PDB entry 8PTP | electron microscopy, 3.00 A resolution | chains B and C of the 9 polymer chains in the assembly

[Chain B (and C)]
Molecule: Transcription termination factor Rho
From: Escherichia coli
Notes: EC 3.6.4.-; chain C of this document is another copy of the same molecule, construct and numbering; everything in this record applies to it too
UniProt: P0AG30 (RHO_ECOLI); residue numbers follow UniProt; this construct covers 1-419
Sequence (419 residues; each row starts with the number of its first residue):
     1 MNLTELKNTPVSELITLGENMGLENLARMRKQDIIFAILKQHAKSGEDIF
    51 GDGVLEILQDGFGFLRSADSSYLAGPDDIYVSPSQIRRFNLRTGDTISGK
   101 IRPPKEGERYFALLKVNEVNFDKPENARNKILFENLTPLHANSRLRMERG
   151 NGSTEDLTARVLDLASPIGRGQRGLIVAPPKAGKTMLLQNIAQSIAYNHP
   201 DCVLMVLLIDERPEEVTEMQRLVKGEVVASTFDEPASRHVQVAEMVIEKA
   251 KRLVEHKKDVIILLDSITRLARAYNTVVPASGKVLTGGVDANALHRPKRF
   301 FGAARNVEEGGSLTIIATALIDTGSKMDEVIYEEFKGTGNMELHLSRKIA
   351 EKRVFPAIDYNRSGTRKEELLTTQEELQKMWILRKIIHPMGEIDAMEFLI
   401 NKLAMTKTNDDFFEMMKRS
Unresolved in the structure: 419
Curated features (UniProtKB/Swiss-Prot):
  - region: Gly61 to Arg66 (RNA-binding 1), Asp78 to Tyr80 (RNA-binding 1), Glu108 to Tyr110 (RNA-binding 1), Val284 to Gly288 (RNA-binding 2)
  - binding site (ATP): Gly169 to Gly174, Lys181 to Met186, Arg212
  - site: Lys326 (RNA-binding 2)
  - mutagenesis: Phe62 (F62L/A: Defective for RNA-binding), Phe64 (F64L/A: Defective for RNA-binding), Lys181 (K181Q: Partial loss of ATPase, helicase and termination activity), Lys184 (K184Q: Improves ATPase and helicase activity but reduced termination activity), Cys202 (C202G/S: Does not affect the kinetics of ATP hydrolysis and inhibition by bicyclomycin), Asp265 (D265N: Loss of ATPase activity, helicase and termination activity)

[Interface between chain B and chain C]
Residue-residue contacts (55):
  Asn90(B) - Asn25(C)
  Asn90(B) - Arg28(C)  hydrogen bond (backbone-side chain)
  Arg92(B) - Arg28(C)  hydrogen bond (side chain-backbone)
  Asp95(B) - Arg28(C)  salt bridge
  Ala127(B) - Arg28(C)
  Arg128(B) - Asn25(C)
  Arg128(B) - Ala27(C)
  Arg128(B) - Arg28(C)
  Asn129(B) - Ala27(C)
  Lys130(B) - Ala27(C)
  Lys130(B) - Arg28(C)
  Ile131(B) - Ala27(C)
  Leu132(B) - Ala27(C)  hydrogen bond (backbone-backbone)
  Leu132(B) - Arg28(C)
  Leu132(B) - Met29(C)
  Glu134(B) - Arg30(C)  salt bridge
  Asn135(B) - Met29(C)  hydrogen bond (side chain-backbone)
  Asn135(B) - Lys31(C)
  Pro138(B) - Pro213(C)  hydrophobic
  Pro138(B) - Thr217(C)  hydrogen bond (backbone-side chain)
  Leu139(B) - Glu214(C)
  His140(B) - Glu214(C)
  His140(B) - Glu215(C)  salt bridge
  His140(B) - Glu218(C)
  Arg173(B) - Arg212(C)
  Arg173(B) - Pro213(C)
  Arg173(B) - Glu214(C)  salt bridge
  Arg252(B) - Arg28(C)
  Glu255(B) - Arg28(C)  salt bridge
  Lys283(B) - Asn275(C)
  Lys283(B) - Thr276(C)
  Lys283(B) - Val278(C)  hydrogen bond (side chain-backbone)
  Lys283(B) - Pro279(C)
  Lys283(B) - Ala280(C)
  Ala291(B) - Thr276(C)
  His295(B) - Asp233(C)
  His295(B) - Pro235(C)
  Lys298(B) - Phe232(C)
  Lys298(B) - Asp233(C)
  Arg299(B) - Asp233(C)
  Gly302(B) - Phe232(C)
  Arg305(B) - Pro213(C)
  Glu308(B) - Arg221(C)  salt bridge
  Glu333(B) - Arg272(C)  salt bridge
  Glu333(B) - Ser325(C)
  Lys336(B) - Thr323(C)
  Gly337(B) - Arg212(C)
  Thr338(B) - Arg212(C)
  Thr338(B) - Phe232(C)
  Asn340(B) - Arg212(C)
  Asn340(B) - Glu214(C)  hydrogen bond
  Arg366(B) - Arg212(C)
  Lys367(B) - Glu218(C)
  Trp381(B) - Arg353(C)
  His388(B) - Glu351(C)
Interface residues without a listed pair, chain B (37 interface residues in all): Thr137, Phe301, Arg384
Interface residues without a listed pair, chain C (28 interface residues in all): Val11, Glu234

[Overview]
37 residues of chain B and 28 residues of chain C are in contact, with 7 hydrogen bonds and 7 salt bridges.
Polar pairs include Asp95(B)-Arg28(C), Glu134(B)-Arg30(C) and His140(B)-Glu215(C). From UniProt: 13
ATP-binding residues and 6 mutagenesis sites on chain B.
Both chains are Transcription termination factor Rho (Escherichia coli). Entry 8PTP (Structure of Rho pentamer
in complex with Rof) was determined by electron microscopy, deposited together with 8PTG, 8PTM, 8PTN and 8PTO.
